PDB entry 7WXW | electron microscopy, 2.84 A resolution | chains A and B of the 5 polymer chains in the assembly

Chain A:
Molecule: Engineered mini Galpha-s subunit
Source organism: Homo sapiens
Chain sequence (361 residues; each row starts with the number of its first residue; note: 26 numbers in that range are skipped by the numbering (no residue carries them; nothing is unmodelled there)):
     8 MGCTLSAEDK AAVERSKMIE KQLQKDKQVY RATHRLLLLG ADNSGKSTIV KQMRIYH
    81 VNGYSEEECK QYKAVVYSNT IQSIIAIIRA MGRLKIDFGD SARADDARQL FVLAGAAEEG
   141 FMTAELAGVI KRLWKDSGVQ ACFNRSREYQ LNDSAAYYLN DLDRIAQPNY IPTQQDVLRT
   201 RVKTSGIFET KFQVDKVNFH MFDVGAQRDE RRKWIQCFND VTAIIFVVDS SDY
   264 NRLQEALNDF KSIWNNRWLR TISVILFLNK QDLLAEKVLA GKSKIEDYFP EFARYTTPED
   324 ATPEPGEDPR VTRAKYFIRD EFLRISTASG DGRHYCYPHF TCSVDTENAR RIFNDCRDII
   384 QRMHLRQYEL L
Unresolved in the structure: 8-11, 81-203

Chain B:
Molecule: Guanine nucleotide-binding protein G(I)/G(S)/G(T) subunit beta-1
Source organism: Homo sapiens
Reference sequence: P62873 (GBB1_HUMAN); residues 2-340 here = UniProt positions 2-340
Chain sequence (345 residues; numbered -4 to 340; the number before each row is that of its first residue; numbers below 1 keep their minus sign (Met-4 is residue -4)):
    -4 MGSLLQSELD QLRQEAEQLK NQIRDARKAC ADATLSQITN NIDPVGRIQM RTRRTLRGHL
    56 AKIYAMHWGT DSRLLVSASQ DGKLIIWDSY TTNKVHAIPL RSSWVMTCAY APSGNYVACG
   116 GLDNICSIYN LKTREGNVRV SRELAGHTGY LSCCRFLDDN QIVTSSGDTT CALWDIETGQ
   176 QTTTFTGHTG DVMSLSLAPD TRLFVSGACD ASAKLWDVRE GMCRQTFTGH ESDINAICFF
   236 PNGNAFATGS DDATCRLFDL RADQELMTYS HDNIICGITS VSFSKSGRLL LAGYDDFNCN
   296 VWDALKADRA GVLAGHDNRV SCLGVTDDGM AVATGSWDSF LKIWN
Unresolved in the structure: -4 to 2
Differences from the reference sequence: initiating methionine (-4); expression tag (-3 to 1)
UniProt features mapped onto this chain:
  - modified residue: Ser2 (N-acetylserine), His266 (Phosphohistidine)
  - natural variant: Leu30 (L30F: In MRD42; uncertain significance), Arg52 (R52G: In MRD42), Gly64 (G64V: In MRD42), Asp76 (D76E: In MRD42; D76G: In MRD42), Gly77 (G77S: In MRD42), Lys78 (K78R: In MRD42), Ile80 (I80N: In MRD42; I80T: In MRD42), His91 (H91R: In MRD42; uncertain significance), Ala92 (A92T: In MRD42), Pro94 (P94S: In MRD42), Leu95 (L95P: In MRD42), Arg96 (R96L: In MRD42), 5 further natural variant entries in UniProt

How chain A and chain B interact:
Pairs across the interface - 37 pairs, chain A then chain B:
  Arg22(A) with Val90(B), hydrogen bond (side chain-backbone); His91(B)
  Ser23(A) with Lys89(B)
  Ile26(A) with Lys89(B); Val90(B)
  Glu27(A) with Lys89(B), salt bridge
  Leu30(A) with Lys89(B)
  Asp33(A) with Lys78(B), salt bridge
  Lys34(A) with Leu55(B)
  Tyr37(A) with Ala56(B); Asp76(B)
  Thr204(A) with Asn119(B)
  Gly206(A) with Asp118(B), hydrogen bond (backbone-side chain)
  Phe222(A) with Trp99(B), hydrophobic
  Ala226(A) with Asn119(B); Thr143(B)
  Gln227(A) with Leu117(B); Tyr145(B)
  Arg228(A) with Gly162(B); Thr164(B); Asp186(B), salt bridge
  Arg232(A) with Cys204(B); Asp228(B), salt bridge
  Lys233(A) with Tyr145(B); Asp228(B), salt bridge; Asn230(B)
  Trp234(A) with Tyr145(B)
  Cys237(A) with Lys57(B); Trp99(B)
  Phe238(A) with Trp99(B), hydrophobic
  Asn239(A) with Lys57(B), hydrogen bond; Trp332(B)
  Asp240(A) with Lys57(B)
  Arg280(A) with Asp290(B)
  Trp281(A) with Asp290(B); Arg314(B); Trp332(B), hydrophobic
Interface residues without a listed pair, chain A (27 interface residues in all): Ala19, Ser205, Ile207, Gln236
Interface residues without a listed pair, chain B (34 interface residues in all): Gly53, Gln75, Asn88, Ala92, Met101, Gly131, Gly144, Asp163, Thr184, Gly185, Asp246

Overview:
27 residues of chain A and 34 residues of chain B are in contact; the contacts include 3 hydrogen bonds and 5
salt bridges. Polar contacts include Glu27(A)-Lys89(B), Asp33(A)-Lys78(B) and Arg228(A)-Asp186(B).
Here chain A is Engineered mini Galpha-s subunit and chain B is Guanine nucleotide-binding protein
G(I)/G(S)/G(T) subunit beta-1, both from Homo sapiens. Entry 7WXW (GPR110/Gs complex) was determined by
electron microscopy, deposited together with 7WXU, 7WY0, 7WZ7 and 7X2V.
